Entry 5NRK (X-ray diffraction, 1.45 A resolution); this record covers chains A and B of the 4 polymer chains in the assembly.

[Chain A]
Molecule: Endoglucanase
From: Acetivibrio cellulolyticus
Notes: EC 3.2.1.4; fragment: ScaB Type I cohesin domain
UniProtKB: Q9RPL0 (Q9RPL0_9FIRM); residues 1-140 here correspond to UniProt positions 1472-1611 (UniProt number = residue number + 1471)
Amino-acid sequence (143 residues; row label = number of the first residue in the row; numbering starts at 0):
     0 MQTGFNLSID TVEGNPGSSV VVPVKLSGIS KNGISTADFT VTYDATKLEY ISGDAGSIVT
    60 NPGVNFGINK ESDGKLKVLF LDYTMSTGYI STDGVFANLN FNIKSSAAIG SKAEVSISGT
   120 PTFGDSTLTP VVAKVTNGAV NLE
Sequence notes: initiating methionine (0); expression tag (141-142)

[Chain B]
Molecule: DocCel5: Type I dockerin repeat domain from A. cellulolyticus family 5 endoglucanase WP_010249057 S15I, I16N mutant
From: Acetivibrio cellulolyticus
Notes: fragment: Type I dockerin domain
Amino-acid sequence (68 residues; each row starts with the number of its first residue):
     3 KPGDVDGNGS ININDFALMR NYLLGNLKDF PAEDDIKAGD LNGDKSINSL DFAIMRMYLL
    63 GMITKFSV
Bound ions: Ca2+ site 1: Asp6, Asp8, Asn10, Ser12, Asp17; Ca2+ site 2: Asp31, Phe32, Ala34, Asp37; Ca2+ site 3: Asp42, Asn44, Asp46, Ser48, Asp53
From the paper describing this entry:
  - Ca2+ coordination: Asp6, Asp8, Asn10, Ser12, Asp17, Asp31, Phe32, Ala34, Asp37, Asp42, Ser48, Asp53
  - mutagenesis - S51I/L52N: decreased binding to Endoglucanase (chain A)
  - specificity-determining residues: Ser51, Leu52 (proposed by the authors, not directly observed)

[How chain A and chain B interact]
Pairs across the interface (42):
  Thr35(A) - Ser51(B)  hydrogen bond
  Thr35(A) - Leu52(B)
  Thr35(A) - Ala55(B)
  Ala36(A) - Ser51(B)  hydrogen bond (backbone-side chain)
  Asp37(A) - Asn50(B)
  Asp37(A) - Ser51(B)  hydrogen bond
  Phe65(A) - Arg22(B)
  Gly66(A) - Arg22(B)
  Gly66(A) - Leu26(B)
  Ile67(A) - Leu26(B)
  Asn68(A) - Leu26(B)  hydrogen bond (side chain-backbone)
  Asn68(A) - Asn28(B)  hydrogen bond
  Glu70(A) - Gly27(B)
  Lys76(A) - Leu25(B)
  Lys76(A) - Leu26(B)
  Lys76(A) - Gly27(B)
  Leu78(A) - Arg22(B)
  Leu78(A) - Leu25(B)  hydrophobic
  Leu78(A) - Leu26(B)  hydrophobic
  Leu78(A) - Ser51(B)
  Leu78(A) - Phe54(B)  hydrophobic
  Leu80(A) - Phe54(B)  hydrophobic
  Leu80(A) - Ala55(B)  hydrophobic
  Leu80(A) - Arg58(B)
  Tyr82(A) - Phe18(B)  hydrophobic
  Tyr82(A) - Arg22(B)  hydrogen bond
  Tyr82(A) - Phe54(B)
  Tyr82(A) - Arg58(B)  hydrogen bond (backbone-side chain)
  Tyr82(A) - Leu62(B)
  Thr83(A) - Met64(B)
  Met84(A) - Ala55(B)  hydrophobic
  Met84(A) - Met59(B)  hydrophobic
  Met84(A) - Met64(B)
  Thr121(A) - Asn50(B)
  Thr121(A) - Ser51(B)
  Thr121(A) - Leu52(B)
  Gly123(A) - Leu52(B)
  Leu127(A) - Leu52(B)
  Leu127(A) - Ala55(B)  hydrophobic
  Leu127(A) - Ile56(B)  hydrophobic
  Leu127(A) - Met59(B)  hydrophobic
  Pro129(A) - Leu52(B)
Interface residues without a listed pair, chain A (22 interface residues in all): Phe79, Ser85, Phe122, Thr128
The authors on this interface:
  - residue pairs: Asn68(A)-Asn28(B) (hydrogen bond), Arg22(B)-Tyr82(A) (hydrogen bond), Leu26(B)-Asn68(A) (hydrogen bond), Ser51(B)-Thr35(A), Arg58(B)-Tyr82(A)
  - interface residues, chain A: Thr35(A), Leu80(A), Tyr82(A)
  - interface residues, chain B: Phe18(B), Leu26(B), Asn50(B), Ser51(B), Leu52(B), Phe54(B), Ala55(B)

[Overview]
Chain A and chain B form an interface of 22 and 16 residues respectively; the contacts include 7 hydrogen
bonds. Polar contacts include Thr35(A)-Ser51(B), Ala36(A)-Ser51(B) and Asp37(A)-Ser51(B). The paper describes
hydrogen bonds between Asn68(A) and Asn28(B), Arg22(B) and Tyr82(A) and Leu26(B) and Asn68(A); contacts
between Ser51(B) and Thr35(A) and Arg58(B) and Tyr82(A). From the paper: S51I/L52N of chain B reduce binding
to Endoglucanase (chain A); interface residues Thr35(A), Leu80(A) and Phe18(B) among others.
Here chain A is Endoglucanase and chain B is DocCel5: Type I dockerin repeat domain from A. cellulolyticus
family 5 endoglucanase WP_010249057 S15I, I16N mutant, both from Acetivibrio cellulolyticus. Entry 5NRK
(Crystal structure of the sixth cohesin from Acetivibrio cellulolyticus' scaffoldin B in complex with Cel5
dockerin ...) was determined by X-ray diffraction, deposited together with 5NRM.
